Entry 4QOK (X-ray diffraction, 3.00 A resolution); this record covers chains A and D of the 5 polymer chains in the assembly.

== Chain A ==
Protein: HLA class I histocompatibility antigen, A-2 alpha chain
Organism: Homo sapiens
UniProt: P01892 (1A02_HUMAN); residues 1-276 here correspond to UniProt positions 25-300 (UniProt number = residue number + 24)
Sequence (276 residues; row label = number of the first residue in the row):
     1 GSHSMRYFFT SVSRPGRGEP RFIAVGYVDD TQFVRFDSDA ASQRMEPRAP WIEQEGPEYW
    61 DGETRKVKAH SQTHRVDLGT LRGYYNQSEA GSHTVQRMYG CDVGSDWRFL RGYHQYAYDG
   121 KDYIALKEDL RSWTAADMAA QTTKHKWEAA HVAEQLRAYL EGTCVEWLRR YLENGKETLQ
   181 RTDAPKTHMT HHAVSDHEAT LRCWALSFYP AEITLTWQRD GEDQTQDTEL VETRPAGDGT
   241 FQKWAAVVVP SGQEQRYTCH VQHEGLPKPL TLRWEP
Cystine bridges: Cys101-Cys164, Cys203-Cys259
What the authors report for this chain:
  - conformationally variable residues: Arg65

== Chain D ==
Protein: Mel5 TCR chain alpha
Organism: Homo sapiens
Sequence (194 residues; numbered 2 to 195; the number before each row is that of its first residue):
     2 QEVEQNSGPL SVPEGAIASL NCTYSDRGSQ SFFWYRQYSG KSPELIMFIY SNGDKEDGRF
    62 TAQLNKASQY VSLLIRDSQP SDSATYLCAV NVAGKSTFGD GTTLTVKPNI QNPDPAVYQL
   122 RDSKSSDKSV CLFTDFDSQT NVSQSKDSDV YITDKCVLDM RSMDFKSNSA VAWSNKSDFA
   182 CANAFNNSII PEDT
Cystine bridges: Cys23-Cys89, Cys132-Cys182
What the authors report for this chain:
  - conformationally variable residues: Tyr51

== Chain A / chain D interface ==
Contacting residue pairs - 13 pairs, chain A then chain D:
  Gly62(A) with Ala94(D)
  Arg65(A) with Ala94(D), hydrogen bond (side chain-backbone); Lys96(D)
  Lys66(A) with Gln31(D)
  His151(A) with Tyr51(D)
  Glu154(A) with Tyr51(D)
  Gln155(A) with Tyr51(D)
  Ala158(A) with Tyr51(D)
  Tyr159(A) with Gln31(D)
  Thr163(A) with Gln31(D)
  Glu166(A) with Arg28(D), salt bridge
  Trp167(A) with Arg28(D); Gly29(D)
Interface residues without a listed pair, chain D (9 interface residues in all): Ser30, Lys67, Gly95
From the paper, about this interface:
  - residue pairs: Arg65(A)-Ala94(D)

== Summary ==
11 residues of chain A face 9 of chain D across their interface; the contacts include 1 hydrogen bond and 1
salt bridge. Polar pairs include Glu166(A)-Arg28(D) and Arg65(A)-Ala94(D). The authors report a contact
between Arg65(A) and Ala94(D). The paper reports conformational variability at Arg65(A) and Tyr51(D).
Here chain A is HLA class I histocompatibility antigen, A-2 alpha chain and chain D is Mel5 TCR chain alpha,
both from Homo sapiens. Entry 4QOK (Structural basis for ineffective T-cell responses to MHC anchor residue
improved heteroclitic peptides) was determined by X-ray diffraction.
